Entry 7OGM (electron microscopy, 3.70 A resolution); this record covers chains D and P of the 10 polymer chains in the assembly.

Chain D:
Molecule: RNA-binding protein Hfq
Organism: Escherichia coli
UniProtKB: A1AJ78 (HFQ_ECOK1); residue numbers follow UniProt; this construct covers 1-102
Amino-acid sequence (102 residues; row label = number of the first residue in the row):
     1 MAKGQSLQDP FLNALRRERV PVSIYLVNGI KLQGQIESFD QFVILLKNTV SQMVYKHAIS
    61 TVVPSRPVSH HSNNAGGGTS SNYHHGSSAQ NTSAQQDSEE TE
Not modelled in the structure: 1-8, 76-102
Reported in the primary citation:
  - binding site for 3'ETS(LeuZ) (chain P): His70 to His71, Ser72, Asn73 to Asn74 (proposed by the authors, not directly observed)

Chain P:
Molecule: 3'ETS(LeuZ)
Sequence (49 nucleotides; numbered 1 to 50; 1 number in that range is skipped by the numbering (no residue carries it; nothing is unmodelled there); the number before each row is that of its first residue):
     1 AGAUAAGAAU AAAAUCAAUU UAAAAAAAAA AAAAAAAAAA
    42 UUUUUUUUU

Chain D / chain P interface:
Contacting residue pairs (10; chain D residue first):
  Tyr25(D) - A18(P)  stacking on the base
  Ile30(D) - A3(P)  sugar contact
  Leu32(D) - A3(P)  base contact
  Thr61(D) - A18(P)  base contact
  His70(D) - A30(P)  phosphate contact
  Asn73(D) - A31(P)  sugar contact
  Asn74(D) - A31(P)  sugar contact
  Asn74(D) - A33(P)  phosphate contact
  Ala75(D) - A31(P)  hydrogen bond to the sugar
  Ala75(D) - A33(P)  phosphate contact
Other interface residues (no listed pair), chain D (10 interface residues in all): Leu26, Ser72
Other interface residues (no listed pair), chain P (6 interface residues in all): A32

In short:
10 residues of chain D and 6 residues of chain P are in contact, with 1 hydrogen bond and 1 aromatic stacking
contact. The hydrogen-bonded pair is Ala75(D)-A31(P). From the paper: a binding site for 3'ETS(LeuZ) (chain P)
at His70(D), Ser72(D) and Asn73(D).
Here chain D is RNA-binding protein Hfq (Escherichia coli) and chain P is 3'ETS(LeuZ). Entry 7OGM (A
cooperative PNPase-Hfq-RNA carrier complex facilitates bacterial riboregulation. PNPase-3'ETS(leuZ)-Hfq) was
determined by electron microscopy together with 7OGK and 7OGL from the same study.
